Entry 5OMB (X-ray diffraction, 1.94 A resolution); this record covers chains C and D of the 4 polymer chains in the assembly.

== Chain C (and D) ==
Name: DNA damage checkpoint protein LCD1
From: Kluyveromyces lactis (strain ATCC 8585 / CBS 2359 / DSM 70799 / NBRC 1267 / NRRL Y-1140 / WM37)
Notes: chain D of this document is another copy of the same molecule, construct and numbering; everything in this record applies to it too
Reference sequence: Q6CUV9 (LCD1_KLULA); residues 1-109 here = UniProt positions 1-109
Amino-acid sequence (111 residues; numbered -1 to 109; the number before each row is that of its first residue; numbers below 1 keep their minus sign (Gly-1 is residue -1)):
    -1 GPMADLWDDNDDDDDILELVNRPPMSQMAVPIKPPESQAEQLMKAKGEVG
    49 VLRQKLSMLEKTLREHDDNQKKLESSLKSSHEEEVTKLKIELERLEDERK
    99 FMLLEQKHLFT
Not modelled in the structure: -1 to 9, 108-109
Differences from the reference sequence: expression tag (-1 to 0)

== Interface between chain C and chain D ==
Contacting residue pairs (67):
  Gln36(C) - Gln36(D)
  Gln36(C) - Ala37(D)
  Ala37(C) - Gln36(D)
  Gln39(C) - Leu40(D)
  Leu40(C) - Gln39(D)
  Leu40(C) - Leu40(D)
  Leu40(C) - Ala43(D)  hydrophobic
  Ala43(C) - Ala43(D)  hydrophobic
  Ala43(C) - Val47(D)
  Glu46(C) - Val47(D)
  Glu46(C) - Arg51(D)  salt bridge
  Val47(C) - Glu46(D)
  Val47(C) - Val47(D)  hydrophobic
  Val47(C) - Leu50(D)
  Leu50(C) - Val47(D)
  Leu50(C) - Leu50(D)  hydrophobic
  Leu50(C) - Arg51(D)
  Leu50(C) - Leu54(D)  hydrophobic
  Arg51(C) - Glu46(D)  salt bridge
  Lys53(C) - Leu54(D)
  Leu54(C) - Leu50(D)  hydrophobic
  Leu54(C) - Lys53(D)
  Leu54(C) - Leu54(D)
  Leu54(C) - Leu57(D)
  Leu57(C) - Leu54(D)  hydrophobic
  Leu57(C) - Leu57(D)  hydrophobic
  Leu57(C) - Glu58(D)
  Leu57(C) - Leu61(D)  hydrophobic
  Glu58(C) - Leu57(D)
  Thr60(C) - Leu61(D)
  Leu61(C) - Leu57(D)  hydrophobic
  Leu61(C) - Thr60(D)
  Leu61(C) - Leu61(D)  hydrophobic
  Leu61(C) - His64(D)
  His64(C) - Leu61(D)
  His64(C) - Asp65(D)  salt bridge
  Asp65(C) - His64(D)  salt bridge
  Gln68(C) - Gln68(D)
  Gln68(C) - Leu71(D)
  Leu71(C) - Gln68(D)
  Glu72(C) - Leu71(D)
  Glu72(C) - Leu75(D)
  Leu75(C) - Lys76(D)
  His79(C) - His79(D)
  His79(C) - Glu82(D)  salt bridge
  Glu82(C) - His79(D)  salt bridge
  Glu82(C) - Val83(D)
  Val83(C) - Glu82(D)
  Leu86(C) - Leu90(D)  hydrophobic
  Glu89(C) - Leu90(D)
  Leu90(C) - Leu86(D)  hydrophobic
  Leu90(C) - Glu89(D)
  Leu90(C) - Leu90(D)
  Leu90(C) - Leu93(D)  hydrophobic
  Leu93(C) - Leu90(D)  hydrophobic
  Leu93(C) - Glu94(D)
  Leu93(C) - Arg97(D)
  Glu94(C) - Leu93(D)
  Glu96(C) - Arg97(D)
  Arg97(C) - Leu93(D)
  Arg97(C) - Glu96(D)
  Arg97(C) - Met100(D)
  Met100(C) - Met100(D)  hydrophobic
  Met100(C) - Leu101(D)  hydrophobic
  Met100(C) - Gln104(D)
  Leu101(C) - Met100(D)  hydrophobic
  Lys105(C) - Gln104(D)
Also at the interface, not in a pair above, chain C (37 interface residues in all): Lys44, Lys76, Lys87
Also at the interface, not in a pair above, chain D (37 interface residues in all): Lys44, Glu72, Lys87

== Summary ==
Chain C and chain D each contribute 37 residues to their interface, with 6 salt bridges. Polar pairs include
Glu46(C)-Arg51(D), His64(C)-Asp65(D) and His79(C)-Glu82(D).
Both chains are DNA damage checkpoint protein LCD1 (Kluyveromyces lactis (strain ATCC 8585 / CBS 2359 / DSM
70799 / NBRC 1267 / NRRL Y-1140 / WM37)). Entry 5OMB (Crystal structure of K. lactis Ddc2 N-terminus in
complex with S. cerevisiae Rfa1 N-OB domain) was determined by X-ray diffraction, deposited together with
5OMC.
